Entry 7UB2 (electron microscopy, 3.40 A resolution); this record covers chains K and Y of the 12 polymer chains in the assembly.

[Chain K]
Protein: RecT
From: Listeria innocua Clip11262
UniProt: Q92FL9 (Q92FL9_LISIN); residue numbers follow UniProt; this construct covers 1-271
Amino-acid sequence (274 residues; each row starts with the number of its first residue; numbers below 1 keep their minus sign (Gly-2 is residue -2)):
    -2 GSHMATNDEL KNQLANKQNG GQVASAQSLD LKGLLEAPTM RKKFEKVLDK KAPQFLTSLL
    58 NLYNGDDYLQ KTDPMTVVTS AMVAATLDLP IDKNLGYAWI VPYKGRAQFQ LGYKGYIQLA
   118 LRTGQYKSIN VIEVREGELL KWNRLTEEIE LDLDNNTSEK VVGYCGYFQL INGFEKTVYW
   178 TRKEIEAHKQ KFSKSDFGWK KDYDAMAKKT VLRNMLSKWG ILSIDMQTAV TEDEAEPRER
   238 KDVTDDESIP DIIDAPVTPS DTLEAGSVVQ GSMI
Disordered / not traced: -2 to 33, 225-271
Sequence notes: expression tag (-2 to 0)
What the authors report for this chain:
  - binding site for the 49-nt DNA strand (chain Y): Trp96, Gln107, Tyr110, His185, Lys206, Arg210, Asn211, Lys215
  - binding site for the 49-nt DNA strand: Val98, Tyr100, Lys101, Lys191, Phe194
  - mutagenesis - K157A, K180A: unchanged binding to DNA
  - mutagenesis - K111A/K215A, K206A/K215A, K206A/R210A, K206E, R210A/K215A, K215A/W216A: abolished binding to DNA
  - mutagenesis - L118A/F171A, I126H, W216R: abolished expression
  - mutagenesis - V98A, K191A/F194A: decreased binding to duplex intermediate
  - mutagenesis - V98W, Y100A, Y100E, K101A, K101E, Q107A, Q107H, K191A, K191E, F194A, F194E: unchanged binding to duplex intermediate
  - mutagenesis - V98A: unchanged binding to ssDNA
  - mutagenesis - K111A: decreased binding to DNA

[Chain Y]
Molecule: 49-nt DNA strand
Sequence (49 nucleotides; each row starts with the number of its first residue):
    22 AAAAAAAAAA AAAAAAAAAA AAAAAAAAAA AAAAAAAAAA AAAAAAAAA

[Chain K / chain Y interface]
Pairs across the interface (19):
  Trp96(K) - DA53(Y)  phosphate contact
  Trp96(K) - DA54(Y)  phosphate contact
  Val98(K) - DA53(Y)  base contact
  Tyr100(K) - DA52(Y)  hydrogen bond to the base
  Gln107(K) - DA52(Y)  hydrogen bond to the base
  Gly109(K) - DA54(Y)  phosphate contact
  Tyr110(K) - DA54(Y)  hydrogen bond to the phosphate
  Tyr110(K) - DA55(Y)  hydrogen bond to the phosphate
  His185(K) - DA51(Y)  phosphate contact
  His185(K) - DA52(Y)  salt bridge to the phosphate
  Phe189(K) - DA51(Y)  sugar contact
  Ser190(K) - DA53(Y)  phosphate contact
  Asp199(K) - DA55(Y)  sugar contact
  Lys206(K) - DA53(Y)  salt bridge to the phosphate
  Lys206(K) - DA54(Y)  salt bridge to the phosphate
  Arg210(K) - DA52(Y)  salt bridge to the phosphate
  Arg210(K) - DA54(Y)  salt bridge to the phosphate
  Asn211(K) - DA52(Y)  hydrogen bond to the phosphate
  Lys215(K) - DA51(Y)  salt bridge to the phosphate
Also at the interface, not in a pair above, chain K (17 interface residues in all): Tyr65, Ala202, Met203
Also at the interface, not in a pair above, chain Y (6 interface residues in all): DA50

[Summary]
The interface between chain K and chain Y involves 17 residues on one side and 6 on the other, with 5 hydrogen
bonds and 6 salt bridges. Polar contacts include Tyr100(K)-DA52(Y), Gln107(K)-DA52(Y) and Tyr110(K)-DA54(Y).
The paper reports a binding site for the 49-nt DNA strand (chain Y) at Trp96(K), Gln107(K) and Tyr110(K) among
others; K111A/K215A, K206A/K215A and K206A/R210A of chain K, among others, abolish binding to DNA; 25
substitutions were tested in all.
Here chain K is RecT (Listeria innocua Clip11262) and chain Y is a 49-nt DNA strand. Entry 7UB2 (Structure of
RecT protein from Listeria innoccua phage A118 in complex with 83-mer annealed duplex) was determined by
electron microscopy together with 7UBB from the same study.
